4G2V - chains A and B; structure by X-ray diffraction, 2.40 A resolution.

Chain A:
Name: G-protein-signaling modulator 2
Organism: Mus musculus
Notes: fragment: TPR domain
Reference sequence: Q8VDU0 (GPSM2_MOUSE); residues 15-350 here correspond to UniProt positions 22-357 (UniProt number = residue number + 7)
Chain sequence (340 residues; numbered 11 to 350; the number before each row is that of its first residue):
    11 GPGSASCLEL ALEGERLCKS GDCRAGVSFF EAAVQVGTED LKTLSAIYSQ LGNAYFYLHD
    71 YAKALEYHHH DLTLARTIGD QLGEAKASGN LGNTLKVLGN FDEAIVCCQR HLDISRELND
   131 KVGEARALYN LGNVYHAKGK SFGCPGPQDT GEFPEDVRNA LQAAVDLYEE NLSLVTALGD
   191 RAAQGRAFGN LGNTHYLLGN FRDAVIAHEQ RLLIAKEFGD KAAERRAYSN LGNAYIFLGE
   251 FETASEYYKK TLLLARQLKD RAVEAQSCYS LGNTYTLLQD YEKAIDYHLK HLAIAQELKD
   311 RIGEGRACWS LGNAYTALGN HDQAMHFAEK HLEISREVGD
Not modelled in the structure: 11-12, 153-163, 345-350
Sequence notes: expression tag (11-14)

Chain B:
Name: peptide from FERM and PDZ domain-containing protein 1
Organism: Homo sapiens
Reference sequence: Q5SYB0 (FRPD1_HUMAN); residues -15 to 22 here correspond to UniProt positions 901-938 (UniProt number = residue number + 916)
Chain sequence (38 residues; row label = number of the first residue in the row; numbers below 1 keep their minus sign (Ala-15 is residue -15)):
   -15 ALGLLAPLRE TKSTNPASRV MEMEPETMET KSVIDSRV
Not modelled in the structure: -15 to 3, 21-22
Swiss-Prot annotation at these positions:
  - region: Glu8 to Lys15 (Important for interaction with GPSM2)

Chain A / chain B interface:
Contacting residue pairs (58; chain A residue first):
  Leu18(A) with Val17(B), hydrophobic
  Ala21(A) with Val17(B), hydrophobic
  Glu25(A) with Ser16(B), hydrogen bond; Val17(B), hydrogen bond (side chain-backbone)
  Thr53(A) with Val17(B)
  Ser55(A) with Lys15(B), hydrogen bond
  Ala56(A) with Lys15(B); Ser16(B)
  Ser59(A) with Glu13(B); Lys15(B)
  Gln60(A) with Lys15(B), hydrogen bond (side chain-backbone)
  Asn63(A) with Met12(B); Glu13(B), hydrogen bond (side chain-backbone); Thr14(B)
  Phe66(A) with Met12(B), hydrophobic
  Tyr67(A) with Met12(B)
  His78(A) with Met12(B)
  Asp81(A) with Lys15(B), salt bridge
  Gly93(A) with Lys15(B), hydrogen bond (backbone-side chain)
  Lys96(A) with Glu13(B); Thr14(B), hydrogen bond (side chain-backbone); Lys15(B)
  Asn100(A) with Met12(B); Glu13(B), hydrogen bond (side chain-backbone)
  Asn103(A) with Thr11(B), hydrogen bond (side chain-backbone); Met12(B)
  Lys106(A) with Glu10(B), salt bridge
  Val107(A) with Glu10(B)
  His121(A) with Glu13(B)
  Arg136(A) with Thr11(B); Met12(B), hydrogen bond (side chain-backbone); Glu13(B), salt bridge
  Tyr139(A) with Glu8(B); Pro9(B), hydrogen bond (side chain-backbone)
  Asn140(A) with Thr11(B), hydrogen bond
  His146(A) with Met5(B); Met7(B)
  Lys150(A) with Met5(B); Met7(B)
  Gly195(A) with Glu8(B)
  Arg196(A) with Glu8(B); Thr11(B)
  Asn200(A) with Met7(B); Glu8(B), hydrogen bond (side chain-backbone)
  Asn203(A) with Met5(B); Glu6(B), hydrogen bond (side chain-backbone); Met7(B), hydrogen bond
  Tyr206(A) with Met5(B), hydrophobic
  Leu207(A) with Met5(B), hydrophobic
  Arg221(A) with Glu8(B), salt bridge
  Arg235(A) with Glu6(B), salt bridge
  Arg236(A) with Glu6(B); Met7(B); Glu8(B), salt bridge
  Asn240(A) with Met5(B); Glu6(B), hydrogen bond (side chain-backbone)
  Asn243(A) with Val4(B), hydrogen bond (side chain-backbone)
  Gln276(A) with Glu6(B), hydrogen bond
Also at the interface, not in a pair above, chain A (43 interface residues in all): Leu22, Ile57, Thr104, Asn143, Gly199, Ser239
Also at the interface, not in a pair above, chain B (15 interface residues in all): Ile18
Interface features reported in the paper:
  - residue pairs: Glu25(A)-Ser16(B) (hydrogen bond), Ser55(A)-Lys15(B) (hydrogen bond), Asp81(A)-Lys15(B) (salt bridge), Gly93(A)-Lys15(B) (backbone contact), Lys106(A)-Glu10(B) (salt bridge), Arg136(A)-Glu13(B) (salt bridge), Tyr139(A)-Pro9(B) (hydrogen bond), Asn140(A)-Thr11(B) (hydrogen bond), Asn200(A)-Glu8(B) (hydrogen bond), Asn203(A)-Glu6(B) (hydrogen bond), Arg221(A)-Glu8(B) (salt bridge), Arg235(A)-Glu6(B) (salt bridge), Arg236(A)-Glu8(B) (salt bridge), Asn240(A)-Glu6(B) (hydrogen bond)
  - interface residues, chain A: Leu18(A), Leu22(A), Glu25(A), Asn63(A), Lys96(A), Asn100(A), Asn103(A), Arg136(A), His146(A), Lys150(A), Tyr206(A), Leu207(A)
  - hot spots on chain A (mutagenesis) - K96A/R136A: decreased binding to peptide from FERM and PDZ domain-containing protein 1 (chain B)
  - interface residues, chain B: Met5(B), Met7(B), Thr11(B), Val17(B)
  - hot spots on chain B (mutagenesis) - E8A: abolished binding to G-protein-signaling modulator 2 (chain A)
  - hot spots on chain B (mutagenesis) - E6A: decreased binding to G-protein-signaling modulator 2 (chain A)

In short:
The interface between chain A and chain B involves 43 residues on one side and 15 on the other, with 18
hydrogen bonds and 6 salt bridges. Polar contacts include Asp81(A)-Lys15(B), Lys106(A)-Glu10(B) and
Arg136(A)-Glu13(B). The paper describes hydrogen bonds between Glu25(A) and Ser16(B), Ser55(A) and Lys15(B)
and Tyr139(A) and Pro9(B) among others; salt bridges between Asp81(A) and Lys15(B), Lys106(A) and Glu10(B) and
Arg136(A) and Glu13(B) among others; a backbone contact between Gly93(A) and Lys15(B). From the paper:
K96A/R136A of chain A reduce binding to peptide from FERM and PDZ domain-containing protein 1 (chain B);
interface residues Leu18(A), Leu22(A) and Met5(B) among others; 3 substitutions were tested in all.
Here chain A is G-protein-signaling modulator 2 (Mus musculus) and chain B is peptide from FERM and PDZ
domain-containing protein 1 (Homo sapiens). Entry 4G2V (Structure complex of LGN binding with FRMPD1) was
determined by X-ray diffraction.
